2J9L - chains A and C of the 6 polymer chains in the assembly; structure by X-ray diffraction, 2.30 A resolution.

== Chain A (and C) ==
Name: Chloride channel protein 5
From: Homo sapiens
Notes: fragment: cytoplasmic domain, residues 571-746; chain C of this document is another copy of the same molecule, construct and numbering; everything in this record applies to it too
UniProtKB: P51795 (CLCN5_HUMAN); residues 571-746 here = UniProt positions 571-746
Chain sequence (185 residues; each row starts with the number of its first residue):
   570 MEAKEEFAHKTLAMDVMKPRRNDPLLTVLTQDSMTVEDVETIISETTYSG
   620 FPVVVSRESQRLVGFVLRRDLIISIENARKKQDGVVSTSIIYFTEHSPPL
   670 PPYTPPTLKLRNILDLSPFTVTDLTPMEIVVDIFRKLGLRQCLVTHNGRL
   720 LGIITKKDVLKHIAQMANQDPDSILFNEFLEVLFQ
Unresolved in the structure: 570-577, 738-744, 752-754 (chain C: 570-577, 739-743)
Construct notes: expression tag (570, 747-754)
Residues lining bound ligands: ATP (adenosine-5'-triphosphate): Lys587, Leu595, Thr596, Thr616, Tyr617, Ser618, Gly619, Phe620, Pro621, Ile722, Thr724, Lys726, Asp727

== How chain A and chain C interact ==
Pairs across the interface - 12 pairs, chain A then chain C:
  Val700(A) with Phe753(C)
  Phe703(A) with Phe753(C)
  Arg704(A) with Phe753(C), hydrogen bond (side chain-backbone); Gln754(C)
  Lys725(A) with Glu750(C), salt bridge; Phe753(C)
  Val728(A) with Phe753(C), hydrophobic
  Leu729(A) with Leu749(C); Phe753(C), hydrophobic
  Ile732(A) with Phe753(C), hydrophobic
  Ala733(A) with Leu749(C), hydrophobic
  Val751(A) with Leu752(C)
Interface residues without a listed pair, chain A (11 interface residues in all): Lys726, Phe748
Interface residues without a listed pair, chain C (6 interface residues in all): Asn746

== Summary ==
Chain A and chain C form an interface of 11 and 6 residues respectively, with 1 hydrogen bond and 1 salt
bridge. Polar pairs include Lys725(A)-Glu750(C) and Arg704(A)-Phe753(C). Bound to chain A: ATP.
Both chains are Chloride channel protein 5 (Homo sapiens). Entry 2J9L (Cytoplasmic Domain of the Human
Chloride Transporter ClC-5 in complex with ATP) was determined by X-ray diffraction (same publication as
2JA3).
